2Z4E - chains C and F of the 10 polymer chains in the assembly; structure by X-ray diffraction, 2.70 A resolution.

Chain C (and F):
Molecule: Fibrinogen, gamma polypeptide
Source organism: Homo sapiens
Notes: fragment: residues in database 114-437; chain F of this document is another copy of the same molecule, construct and numbering; everything in this record applies to it too
UniProtKB: Q53Y18 (Q53Y18_HUMAN); residues 88-411 here correspond to UniProt positions 114-437 (UniProt number = residue number + 26)
Amino-acid sequence (324 residues; each row starts with the number of its first residue):
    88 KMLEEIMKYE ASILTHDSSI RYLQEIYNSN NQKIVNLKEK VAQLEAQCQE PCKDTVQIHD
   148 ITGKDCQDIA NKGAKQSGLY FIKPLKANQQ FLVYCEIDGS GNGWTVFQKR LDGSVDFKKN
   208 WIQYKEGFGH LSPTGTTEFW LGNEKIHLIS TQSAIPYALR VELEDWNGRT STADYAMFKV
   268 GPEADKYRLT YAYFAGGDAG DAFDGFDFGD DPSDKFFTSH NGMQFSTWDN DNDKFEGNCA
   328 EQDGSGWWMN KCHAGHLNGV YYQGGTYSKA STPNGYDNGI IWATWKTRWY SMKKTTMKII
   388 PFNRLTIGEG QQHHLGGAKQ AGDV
Not modelled in the structure: 88-101, 394-411 (chain F: 88-108, 394-411)
Disulfide bonds: Cys-153/Cys-182, Cys-326/Cys-339
Metal / ion sites: Ca2+ site 1: Asp-294, Asp-298, Asp-301; Ca2+ site 2: Asp-318, Asp-320, Phe-322, Gly-324

Interface between chain C and chain F:
Residue-residue contacts (16):
  Met-264(C) / Tyr-278(F)
  Met-264(C) / Ala-279(F)
  Met-264(C) / Asn-308(F)
  Ala-271(C) / Pro-299(F)
  Asp-272(C) / Pro-299(F)
  Asp-272(C) / Ser-300(F)
  Arg-275(C) / Ser-300(F)
  Arg-275(C) / Phe-303(F)
  Arg-275(C) / Phe-304(F)
  Thr-277(C) / Phe-303(F)
  Ala-279(C) / Asn-308(F)
  Ala-279(C) / Gly-309(F)
  Tyr-280(C) / Thr-277(F)
  Tyr-280(C) / Tyr-278(F)
  Gly-309(C) / Phe-303(F)
  Phe-389(C) / Ala-279(F)
Interface residues without a listed pair, chain C (10 interface residues in all): Pro-243
Interface residues without a listed pair, chain F (11 interface residues in all): Tyr-280, Asp-298

In short:
The interface between chain C and chain F involves 10 residues on one side and 11 on the other. The Ca2+ site
1 is built by Asp-294(C), Asp-298(C) and Asp-301(C). Asp-318(C), Asp-320(C), Phe-322(C) and Gly-324(C)
coordinate Ca2+ site 2.
Both chains are Fibrinogen, gamma polypeptide (Homo sapiens). Entry 2Z4E (Crystal Structure of D-Dimer from
Human Fibrin Complexed with Gly-His-Arg-Pro-Tyr-amide) was determined by X-ray diffraction (same publication
as 2Q9I).
